PDB entry 1YEW | X-ray diffraction, 2.80 A resolution | chains A and C of the 3 polymer chains in the assembly

[Chain A]
Protein: particulate methane monooxygenase, B subunit
Organism: Methylococcus capsulatus
UniProt: Q49104 (Q49104_METCA); residue numbers follow UniProt; this construct covers 33-414
Amino-acid sequence (382 residues; row label = number of the first residue in the row):
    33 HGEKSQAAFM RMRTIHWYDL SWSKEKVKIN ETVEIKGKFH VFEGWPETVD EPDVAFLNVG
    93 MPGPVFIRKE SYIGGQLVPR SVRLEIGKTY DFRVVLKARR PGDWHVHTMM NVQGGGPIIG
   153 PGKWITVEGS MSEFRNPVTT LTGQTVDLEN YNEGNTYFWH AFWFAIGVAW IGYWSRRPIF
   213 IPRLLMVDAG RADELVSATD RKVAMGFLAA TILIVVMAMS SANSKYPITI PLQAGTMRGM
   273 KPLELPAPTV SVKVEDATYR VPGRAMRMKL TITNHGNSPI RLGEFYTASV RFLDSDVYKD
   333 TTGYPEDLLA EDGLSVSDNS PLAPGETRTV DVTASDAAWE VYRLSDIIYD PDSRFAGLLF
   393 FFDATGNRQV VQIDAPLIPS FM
Bound ions: dinuclear copper ion: His33, His137, His139; Cu ion: His48, His72; Zn2+: Glu57 (shared with 1 residue of chain E)
What the authors report for this chain:
  - Cu ion coordination: His48, His72, Gln404
  - dinuclear copper ion coordination: His33, His137, His139
  - contacts within the chain: His33-Glu35 (hydrogen bond), Glu75-Gln404 (hydrogen bond), His139-Gly152 (backbone contact)
  - self-association interface (contacts with another copy of this molecule): Glu75

[Chain C]
Protein: particulate methane monooxygenase subunit C2
Organism: Methylococcus capsulatus
UniProt: O05111 (O05111_METCA); numbering as in UniProt (aligned over 1-289)
Amino-acid sequence (289 residues; numbered 1 to 289; the number before each row is that of its first residue):
     1 MHETKQGGEK RFTGAICRCS HRYNSMEVKM AATTIGGAAA AEAPLLDKKW LTFALAIYTV
    61 FYLWVRWYEG VYGWSAGLDS FAPEFETYWM NFLYTEIVLE IVTASILWGY LWKTRDRNLA
   121 ALTPREELRR NFTHLVWLVA YAWAIYWGAS YFTEQDGTWH QTIVRDTDFT PSHIIEFYLS
   181 YPIYIITGFA AFIYAKTRLP FFAKGISLPY LVLVVGPFMI LPNVGLNEWG HTFWFMEELF
   241 VAPLHYGFVI FGWLALAVMG TLTQTFYSFA QGGLGQSLCE AVDEGLIAK
Not modelled in the structure: 1-44, 204-230, 260-289
Bound ions: Zn2+ site 1: Asp156, His160, His173; Zn2+ site 2 near His231 (its only coordinating residue here)
What the authors report for this chain:
  - Zn2+ coordination: Asp156, His160, His173

[Chain A / chain C interface]
Residue-residue contacts (25):
  His33(A) - Leu78(C)
  His33(A) - Asp79(C)
  His33(A) - Val164(C)
  Gly34(A) - Val164(C)
  Gly34(A) - Arg165(C)
  Gly34(A) - Asp166(C)  hydrogen bond (backbone-side chain)
  Glu35(A) - Asp166(C)
  Lys36(A) - Asp79(C)  salt bridge
  Lys36(A) - Phe81(C)
  Ser37(A) - Phe81(C)
  Ser37(A) - Arg165(C)  hydrogen bond (side chain-backbone)
  Ser37(A) - Asp166(C)  hydrogen bond
  Met93(A) - Thr162(C)
  Pro94(A) - Trp74(C)
  Pro94(A) - Thr162(C)
  Gly95(A) - Thr162(C)
  Arg132(A) - Trp74(C)
  Trp136(A) - Trp74(C)
  Pro149(A) - Val164(C)  hydrophobic
  Ile151(A) - Val164(C)  hydrophobic
  Phe212(A) - Tyr246(C)
  Ile213(A) - Tyr246(C)  hydrophobic
  Leu216(A) - His245(C)
  Leu217(A) - Leu239(C)  hydrophobic
  Arg375(A) - Phe81(C)
Also at the interface, not in a pair above, chain A (19 interface residues in all): Asp220, Ala221
Also at the interface, not in a pair above, chain C (14 interface residues in all): Ile163, Phe235, Leu244

[Overview]
19 residues of chain A face 14 of chain C across their interface; the contacts include 3 hydrogen bonds and 1
salt bridge. Polar contacts include Lys36(A)-Asp79(C), Gly34(A)-Asp166(C) and Ser37(A)-Arg165(C). From the
paper: Cu ion coordination by His48(A), His72(A) and Gln404(A); dinuclear copper ion coordination by His33(A),
His137(A) and His139(A).
Chain A is particulate methane monooxygenase, B subunit and chain C is particulate methane monooxygenase
subunit C2, both from Methylococcus capsulatus; the structure, Crystal structure of particulate methane
monooxygenase, was determined by X-ray diffraction.
